6WXF - chains G and K of the 39 polymer chains in the assembly; structure by electron microscopy, 4.30 A resolution (low resolution: residue-level contacts below are approximate; hydrogen-bond / salt-bridge calls are withheld).

[Chain G (and K)]
Molecule: Intermediate capsid protein VP6
Source organism: Rotavirus A (strain RVA/Monkey/United States/RRV/1975/G3P5B[3])
Notes: chain K of this document is another copy of the same molecule, construct and numbering; everything in this record applies to it too
UniProt: B2BN53 (VP6_ROTRH); residue numbers follow UniProt; this construct covers 1-397
Chain sequence (397 residues; numbered 1 to 397; the number before each row is that of its first residue):
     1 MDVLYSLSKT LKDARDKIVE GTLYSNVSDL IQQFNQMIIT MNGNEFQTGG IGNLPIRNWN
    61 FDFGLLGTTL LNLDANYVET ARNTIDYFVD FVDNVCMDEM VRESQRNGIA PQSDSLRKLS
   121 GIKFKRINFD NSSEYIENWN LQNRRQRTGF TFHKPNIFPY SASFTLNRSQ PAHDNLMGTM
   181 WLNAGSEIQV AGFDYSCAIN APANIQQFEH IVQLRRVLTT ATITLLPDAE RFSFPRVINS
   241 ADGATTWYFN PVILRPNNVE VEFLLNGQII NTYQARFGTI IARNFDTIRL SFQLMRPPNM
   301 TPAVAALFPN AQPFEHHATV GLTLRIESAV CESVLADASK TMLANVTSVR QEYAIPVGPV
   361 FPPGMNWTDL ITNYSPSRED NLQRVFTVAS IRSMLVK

[Interface between chain G and chain K]
Contacting residue pairs - 23 pairs, chain G then chain K:
  Gln-105(G) / Arg-147(K)
  Gln-105(G) / Leu-265(K)
  Gln-105(G) / Arg-283(K)
  Gln-105(G) / Asn-284(K)
  Arg-106(G) / Arg-147(K)
  Asn-107(G) / Arg-147(K)
  Ile-109(G) / Arg-145(K)
  Gln-142(G) / Arg-145(K)
  Asn-143(G) / Asn-143(K)
  Asn-143(G) / Arg-144(K)
  Asn-143(G) / Arg-145(K)
  Arg-145(G) / Gln-142(K)
  Arg-145(G) / Asn-143(K)
  Arg-147(G) / Arg-106(K)
  Arg-147(G) / Asn-107(K)
  Asn-266(G) / Ser-375(K)
  Gln-268(G) / Gln-105(K)
  Asn-284(G) / Arg-106(K)
  Pro-359(G) / Gln-268(K)
  Asn-373(G) / Asn-266(K)
  Ser-375(G) / Asn-266(K)
  Arg-378(G) / Asn-266(K)
  Asp-380(G) / Arg-145(K)
Other interface residues (no listed pair), chain G (17 interface residues in all): Arg-144
Other interface residues (no listed pair), chain K (18 interface residues in all): Ile-109, Gln-146, Gly-267, Asp-380

[Summary]
The interface between chain G and chain K involves 17 residues on one side and 18 on the other.
Chain G and chain K are both Intermediate capsid protein VP6 (Rotavirus A (strain RVA/Monkey/United
States/RRV/1975/G3P5B[3])); the structure, Cryo-EM reconstruction of VP5*/VP8* assembly from rhesus rotavirus
particles - Intermediate conformation, was determined by electron microscopy, deposited together with 6WXE and
6WXG.
